PDB entry 7ORU | X-ray diffraction, 1.67 A resolution | chain A

[Chain A]
Molecule: Non-structural protein 10
Organism: Severe acute respiratory syndrome coronavirus 2
UniProt: P0DTD1 (R1AB_SARS2); residues 10-131 here correspond to UniProt positions 4263-4384 (UniProt number = residue number + 4253)
Chain sequence (125 residues; row label = number of the first residue in the row):
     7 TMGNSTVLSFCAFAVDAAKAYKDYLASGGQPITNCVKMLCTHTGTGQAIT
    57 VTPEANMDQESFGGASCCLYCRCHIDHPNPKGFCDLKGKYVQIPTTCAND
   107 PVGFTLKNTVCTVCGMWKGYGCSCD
Disordered / not traced: 131
Differences from the reference sequence: expression tag (7-9)
Bound ions: Zn2+ site 1: Cys74, Cys77, His83, Cys90; Zn2+ site 2: Cys117, Cys120, Cys128, Cys130
Small-molecule neighbours: quinolin-2-amine (2AQ): His48, Asn62, Met63, Asp64, Gln65, Glu66, Thr101
UniProt features mapped onto this chain:
  - binding site (Zn(2+)): Cys74, Cys77, His83, Cys90, Cys117, Cys120, Cys128, Cys130
What the authors report for this chain:
  - binding site for quinolin-2-amine: Thr47, His48, Thr49, Met63, Gln65, Glu66

[In short]
Bound to chain A: quinolin-2-amine. The Zn2+ site 1 is built by Cys74, Cys77, His83 and Cys90. The Zn2+ site 2
is built by Cys117, Cys120, Cys128 and Cys130. Curated annotation (UniProt) lists 8 Zn2+-binding residues.
From the paper: a binding site for quinolin-2-amine at Thr47, His48 and Thr49 among others.
Chain A is Non-structural protein 10 (Severe acute respiratory syndrome coronavirus 2); the structure,
Non-structural protein 10 (nsp10) from SARS CoV-2 in complex with fragment VT00221, was determined by X-ray
diffraction, deposited together with 7ORR, 7ORV and 7ORW.
